1JK8 - chains A and C of the 3 polymer chains in the assembly; structure by X-ray diffraction, 2.40 A resolution.

== Chain A ==
Name: MHC class II HLA-DQ8
Source organism: Homo sapiens
Notes: fragment: alpha chain (DQA1*0301)
UniProt: Q5Y7H0 (Q5Y7H0_HUMAN); the construct lacks a stretch of the UniProt sequence, so the offset changes along the chain: 2-9 = UniProt 27-34; 10-181 = UniProt 36-207
Amino-acid sequence (181 residues; row label = number of the first residue in the row):
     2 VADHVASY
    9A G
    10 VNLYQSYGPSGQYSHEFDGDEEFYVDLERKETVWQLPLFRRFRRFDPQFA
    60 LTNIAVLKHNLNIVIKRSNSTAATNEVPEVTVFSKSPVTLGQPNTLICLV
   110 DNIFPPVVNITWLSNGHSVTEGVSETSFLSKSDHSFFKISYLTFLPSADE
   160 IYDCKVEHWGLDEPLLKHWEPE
Construct notes: engineered mutation Ala157 (Asp183 in Q5Y7H0)
Disulfides: Cys107-Cys163
Covalent attachments: N-acetylglucosamine (NAG) linked to Asn78

== Chain C ==
Name: insulin B peptide
Notes: fragment: peptide (9-SHLVEALYLVCGERG-23)
Amino-acid sequence (14 residues; row label = number of the first residue in the row):
     1 LVEALYLVCGERGG

== How chain A and chain C interact ==
Contacting residue pairs (26; chain A residue first):
  Tyr9(A) - Leu5(C)
  Tyr9(A) - Tyr6(C)  hydrogen bond (backbone-backbone)
  Tyr22(A) - Leu5(C)
  His24(A) - Ala4(C)
  Trp43(A) - Glu3(C)
  Arg52(A) - Glu3(C)  salt bridge
  Arg53(A) - Val2(C)
  Arg53(A) - Glu3(C)  hydrogen bond (backbone-backbone)
  Phe54(A) - Glu3(C)
  Phe58(A) - Leu5(C)  hydrophobic
  Asn62(A) - Leu5(C)
  Asn62(A) - Tyr6(C)  hydrogen bond (side chain-backbone)
  Asn62(A) - Leu7(C)
  Asn62(A) - Val8(C)
  Val65(A) - Val8(C)  hydrophobic
  Val65(A) - Gly10(C)
  Leu66(A) - Val8(C)  hydrophobic
  His68(A) - Glu11(C)  hydrogen bond (side chain-backbone)
  Asn69(A) - Cys9(C)  hydrogen bond (side chain-backbone)
  Asn69(A) - Gly10(C)
  Asn69(A) - Glu11(C)  hydrogen bond (side chain-backbone)
  Ile72(A) - Glu11(C)
  Ile72(A) - Arg12(C)
  Ile72(A) - Gly13(C)
  Val73(A) - Glu11(C)
  Arg76(A) - Glu11(C)  salt bridge

== Summary ==
16 residues of chain A and 12 residues of chain C are in contact, with 6 hydrogen bonds and 2 salt bridges.
Polar pairs include Arg52(A)-Glu3(C), Arg76(A)-Glu11(C) and Asn62(A)-Tyr6(C). N-acetylglucosamine is
covalently linked to Asn78(A).
Here chain A is MHC class II HLA-DQ8 (Homo sapiens) and chain C is insulin B peptide. Entry 1JK8 (Crystal
structure of a human insulin peptide-HLA-DQ8 complex) was determined by X-ray diffraction.
